7NUN - chains 2 and 4 of the 5 polymer chains in the assembly; structure by electron microscopy, 3.60 A resolution.

Chain 2:
Name: Genome polyprotein
Source organism: Human rhinovirus 14
Notes: EC 3.4.22.29, 3.6.1.15, 3.4.22.28, 2.7.7.48
Reference sequence: P03303 (POLG_HRV14); residues 1-262 here correspond to UniProt positions 70-331 (UniProt number = residue number + 69)
Amino-acid sequence (262 residues; row label = number of the first residue in the row):
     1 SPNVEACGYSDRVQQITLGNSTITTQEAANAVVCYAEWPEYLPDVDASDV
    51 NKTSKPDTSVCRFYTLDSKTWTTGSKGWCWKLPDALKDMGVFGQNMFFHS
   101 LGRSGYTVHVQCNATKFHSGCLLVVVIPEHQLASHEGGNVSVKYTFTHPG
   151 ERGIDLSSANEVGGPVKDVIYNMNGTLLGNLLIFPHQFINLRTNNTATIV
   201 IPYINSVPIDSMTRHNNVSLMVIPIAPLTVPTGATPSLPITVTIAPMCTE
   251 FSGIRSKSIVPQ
Disordered / not traced: 1-6

Chain 4:
Name: Genome polyprotein
Source organism: Human rhinovirus 14
Notes: EC 3.4.22.29, 3.6.1.15, 3.4.22.28, 2.7.7.48
Reference sequence: P03303 (POLG_HRV14); residues 1-68 here correspond to UniProt positions 2-69 (UniProt number = residue number + 1)
Amino-acid sequence (68 residues; numbered 1 to 68; the number before each row is that of its first residue):
     1 GAQVSTQKSGSHENQNILTNGSNQTFTVINYYKDAASTSSAGQSLSMDPS
    51 KFTEPVKDLMLKGAPALN
Disordered / not traced: 1-28

Interface between chain 2 and chain 4:
Residue-residue contacts - 21 pairs, chain 2 then chain 4:
  Y9(2) with N68(4)
  S10(2) with N68(4)
  D11(2) with D58(4); N68(4), hydrogen bond (backbone-backbone)
  R12(2) with N68(4), hydrogen bond (backbone-backbone)
  N30(2) with V56(4); D58(4); M60(4); A66(4); L67(4)
  A31(2) with V56(4); K57(4), hydrogen bond (backbone-backbone)
  V32(2) with P55(4)
  V33(2) with P55(4), hydrogen bond (backbone-backbone); K57(4)
  Y35(2) with K51(4); F52(4), hydrophobic; P55(4)
  A36(2) with P55(4)
  W38(2) with K57(4)
  T193(2) with L67(4)
Also at the interface, not in a pair above, chain 2 (14 interface residues in all): A28, A29

In short:
The interface between chain 2 and chain 4 involves 14 residues on one side and 10 on the other, with 4
hydrogen bonds. Main-chain hydrogen bonds include D11(2)-N68(4), R12(2)-N68(4) and A31(2)-K57(4).
Chain 2 is Genome polyprotein and chain 4 is Genome polyprotein, both from Human rhinovirus 14; the structure,
Rhinovirus 14 ICAM-1 virion-like particle at pH 6.2, was determined by electron microscopy, deposited together
with 7BG6, 7BG7, 7NUL, 7NUM, 7NUO and 7NUQ.
